Entry 9FGF (electron microscopy, 2.90 A resolution); this record covers chains A and E of the 5 polymer chains in the assembly.

== Chain A ==
Molecule: Gamma-aminobutyric acid receptor subunit alpha-1
Organism: Homo sapiens
UniProt: P14867 (GBRA1_HUMAN); residues 1-429 here correspond to UniProt positions 28-456 (UniProt number = residue number + 27)
Amino-acid sequence (464 residues; each row starts with the number of its first residue; numbers below 1 keep their minus sign (Met-34 is residue -34)):
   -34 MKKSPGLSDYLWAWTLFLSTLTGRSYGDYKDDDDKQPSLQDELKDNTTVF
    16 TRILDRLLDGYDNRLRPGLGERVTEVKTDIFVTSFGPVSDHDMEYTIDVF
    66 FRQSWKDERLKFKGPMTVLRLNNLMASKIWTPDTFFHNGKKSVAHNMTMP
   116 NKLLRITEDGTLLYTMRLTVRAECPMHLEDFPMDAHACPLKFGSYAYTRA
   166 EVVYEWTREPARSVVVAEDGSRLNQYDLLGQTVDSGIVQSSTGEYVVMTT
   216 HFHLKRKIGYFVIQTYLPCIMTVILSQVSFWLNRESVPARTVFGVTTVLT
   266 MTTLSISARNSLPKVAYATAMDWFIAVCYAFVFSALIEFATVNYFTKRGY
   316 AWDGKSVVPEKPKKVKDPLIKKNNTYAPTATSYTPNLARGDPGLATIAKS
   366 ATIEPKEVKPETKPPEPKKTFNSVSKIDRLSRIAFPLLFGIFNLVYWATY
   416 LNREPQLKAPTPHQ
Not modelled in the structure: -34 to 11, 322-383, 419-429
Construct notes: initiating methionine (-34); expression tag (-33 to 0)
Cystine bridges: Cys139-Cys153
Covalent attachments: glycan linked to Asn111
Small-molecule neighbours:
  - PIO ([(2R)-2-octanoyloxy-3-[oxidanyl-[(1R,2R,3S,4R,5R,6S)-2,3,6-tris(oxidanyl)-4,5-diphosphonooxy-cyclohexyl]oxy-phosphoryl]oxy-propyl] octanoate): Arg249, Glu303, Thr306, Phe310, Lys312, Arg313, Asn387, Ser388, Ser390, Lys391, Ile392, Leu395, Ser396
  - hexadecane (R16): Ile223, Val227, Ile235, Ile239, Pro401, Phe404, Gly405, Asn408, Trp412
Swiss-Prot annotation at these positions:
  - binding site (4-aminobutanoate): Arg67, Thr130
  - binding site (3alpha-hydroxy-5alpha-pregnan-11,20-dione): Trp246
  - glycosylation (N-linked (GlcNAc...) asparagine): Asn11, Asn111

== Chain E ==
Molecule: Gamma-aminobutyric acid receptor subunit beta-3
Organism: Homo sapiens
UniProt: P28472 (GBRB3_HUMAN), isoform P28472-2; residues -24 to 448 here correspond to UniProt positions 1-473 (UniProt number = residue number + 25)
Amino-acid sequence (473 residues; row label = number of the first residue in the row; numbers below 1 keep their minus sign (Met-24 is residue -24)):
   -24 MCSGLLELLLPIWLSWTLGTRGSEPRSVNDPGNMSFVKETVDKLLKGYDI
    26 RLRPDFGGPPVCVGMNIDIASIDMVSEVNMDYTLTMYFQQYWRDKRLAYS
    76 GIPLNLTLDNRVADQLWVPDTYFLNDKKSFVHGVTVKNRMIRLHPDGTVL
   126 YGLRITTTAACMMDLRRYPLDEQNCTLEIESYGYTTDDIEFYWRGGDKAV
   176 TGVERIELPQFSIVEHRLVSRNVVFATGAYPRLSLSFRLKRNIGYFILQT
   226 YMPSILITILSWVSFWINYDASAARVALGITTVLTMTTINTHLRETLPKI
   276 PYVKAIDMYLMGCFVFVFLALLEYAFVNYIFFGRGPQRQKKLAEKTAKAK
   326 NDRSKSESNRVDAHGNILLTSLEVHNEMNEVSGGIGDTRNSAISFDNSGI
   376 QYRKQSMPREGHGRFLGDRSLPHKKTHLRRRSSQLKIKIPDLTDVNAIDR
   426 WSRIVFPFTFSLFNLVYWLYYVN
Not modelled in the structure: -24 to 7, 313-418, 448
Cystine bridges: Cys136-Cys150
Covalent attachments: N-acetylglucosamine (NAG) linked to Asn80; glycan linked to Asn149
Swiss-Prot annotation at these positions:
  - binding site (benzamidine): Asp95 to Tyr97, Glu155 to Tyr157, Phe200
  - binding site (4-aminobutanoate): Tyr97, Glu155, Tyr157, Thr202
  - binding site (histamine): Tyr97, Ser156, Tyr157, Thr202
  - glycosylation (N-linked (GlcNAc...) asparagine): Asn8, Asn80, Asn149

== How chain A and chain E interact ==
Residue-residue contacts (115):
  Gly25(A) with Lys13(E)
  Asp27(A) with Lys13(E)
  Asn28(A) with Asp84(E)
  Arg29(A) with Val16(E); Asp17(E); Leu20(E); Leu83(E); Asp84(E), hydrogen bond (backbone-backbone); Val87(E); Gln90(E)
  Leu30(A) with Val12(E), hydrophobic; Lys13(E); Leu83(E), hydrophobic
  Arg31(A) with Met9(E)
  Gly33(A) with Met9(E)
  Leu34(A) with Asn8(E); Met9(E); Val12(E), hydrophobic
  Gly35(A) with Asn8(E)
  Glu36(A) with Asn8(E), hydrogen bond (side chain-backbone); Met9(E), hydrogen bond (side chain-backbone)
  Met58(A) with Pro184(E), hydrophobic
  Ser92(A) with Arg86(E), hydrogen bond (backbone-side chain)
  Pro97(A) with Thr110(E)
  Asp98(A) with Val111(E)
  Thr99(A) with Val109(E); Thr110(E), hydrogen bond (backbone-backbone)
  Phe100(A) with Tyr62(E); Val109(E); Asn113(E); Arg129(E)
  Phe101(A) with Arg129(E), hydrogen bond (backbone-side chain)
  His102(A) with Tyr62(E); Arg129(E), hydrogen bond (backbone-side chain)
  Gly104(A) with His107(E); Arg129(E), hydrogen bond (backbone-side chain)
  Lys105(A) with Asp48(E), salt bridge; Phe105(E); His107(E), hydrogen bond (backbone-side chain)
  Lys106(A) with Phe105(E)
  Ser107(A) with Val109(E)
  Met131(A) with Thr110(E)
  Leu133(A) with Val109(E), hydrophobic
  Glu138(A) with Ser46(E), hydrogen bond
  Tyr160(A) with Tyr62(E), hydrophobic; Asn113(E); Arg114(E); Met115(E); Gly127(E); Leu128(E), hydrogen bond (side chain-backbone); Arg129(E), hydrogen bond (side chain-backbone)
  Ala161(A) with Thr82(E); Met115(E), hydrophobic; Arg117(E), hydrogen bond (backbone-side chain)
  Tyr162(A) with Thr82(E); Leu83(E); Asp84(E)
  Thr163(A) with Arg117(E)
  Glu166(A) with Asn80(E); Thr82(E), hydrogen bond
  Ser206(A) with Asp43(E), hydrogen bond; Gln64(E)
  Thr207(A) with Tyr66(E); Arg117(E), hydrogen bond (backbone-side chain); Leu125(E)
  Tyr210(A) with Arg117(E), hydrogen bond
  Val252(A) with Ala249(E), hydrophobic
  Pro253(A) with Ala249(E), hydrophobic
  Thr256(A) with Ala249(E); Leu253(E)
  Val257(A) with Ala252(E), hydrophobic
  Val260(A) with Leu253(E), hydrophobic; Thr256(E)
  Val263(A) with Ile232(E), hydrophobic; Leu235(E), hydrophobic
  Leu264(A) with Leu259(E), hydrophobic; Thr260(E); Thr263(E)
  Thr267(A) with Thr260(E); Thr263(E); Ile264(E)
  Ser270(A) with Gln224(E), hydrogen bond
  Ile271(A) with Gln224(E); Thr263(E); His267(E)
  Arg274(A) with Tyr220(E)
  Asn275(A) with Thr271(E)
  Lys279(A) with Tyr143(E); Gln185(E), hydrogen bond; Pro273(E)
  Val280(A) with Pro184(E); Tyr220(E)
  Ala281(A) with Pro184(E), hydrogen bond (backbone-backbone); Gln185(E); Asn217(E); Ile218(E); Gly219(E), hydrogen bond (backbone-backbone); Tyr220(E), hydrogen bond (backbone-backbone)
  Tyr282(A) with Pro184(E); Tyr220(E)
  Asp287(A) with Leu223(E)
  Trp288(A) with Leu223(E), hydrophobic
  Ala291(A) with Leu223(E), hydrophobic; Met227(E), hydrophobic
  Tyr294(A) with Pro228(E); Leu231(E), hydrophobic
  Phe298(A) with Leu231(E), hydrophobic; Leu235(E), hydrophobic
  Leu301(A) with Leu235(E), hydrophobic
  Ile302(A) with Leu235(E), hydrophobic; Val238(E), hydrophobic
  Ala305(A) with Val238(E), hydrophobic
  Asn308(A) with Ile242(E)
  Tyr309(A) with Trp241(E); Arg428(E)
Interface residues without a listed pair, chain A (70 interface residues in all): Pro32, Phe66, Arg74, Ile94, Trp95, Thr96, Asn103, Val108, Ala109, Thr261, Ala283
Interface residues without a listed pair, chain E (69 interface residues in all): Ala45, Leu81, Arg216, Phe221, Ile234, Ala248, Leu272

== Summary ==
70 residues of chain A and 69 residues of chain E are in contact; the contacts include 22 hydrogen bonds and 1
salt bridge. Polar contacts include Lys105(A)-Asp48(E), Glu36(A)-Asn8(E) and Glu36(A)-Met9(E). Ligands of
chain A: compound PIO and hexadecane. N-acetylglucosamine is covalently linked to Asn111(A).
Chain A is Gamma-aminobutyric acid receptor subunit alpha-1 and chain E is Gamma-aminobutyric acid receptor
subunit beta-3, both from Homo sapiens; the structure, Cryo-EM structure of the full-length alpha1beta3gamma2
GABA(A) receptor in Saposin A nanodisc in the long-lived symmetric ..., was determined by electron microscopy.
